PDB entry 7RCZ | X-ray diffraction, 2.20 A resolution | chains A and B

Chain A (and B):
Name: Stage V sporulation protein D (Sporulation specific penicillin-binding protein)
From: Clostridioides difficile (strain R20291)
Notes: chain B of this document is another copy of the same molecule, construct and numbering; everything in this record applies to it too
Reference sequence: C9YPN0 (C9YPN0_CLODR); numbering as in UniProt (aligned over 38-585)
Chain sequence (548 residues; each row starts with the number of its first residue):
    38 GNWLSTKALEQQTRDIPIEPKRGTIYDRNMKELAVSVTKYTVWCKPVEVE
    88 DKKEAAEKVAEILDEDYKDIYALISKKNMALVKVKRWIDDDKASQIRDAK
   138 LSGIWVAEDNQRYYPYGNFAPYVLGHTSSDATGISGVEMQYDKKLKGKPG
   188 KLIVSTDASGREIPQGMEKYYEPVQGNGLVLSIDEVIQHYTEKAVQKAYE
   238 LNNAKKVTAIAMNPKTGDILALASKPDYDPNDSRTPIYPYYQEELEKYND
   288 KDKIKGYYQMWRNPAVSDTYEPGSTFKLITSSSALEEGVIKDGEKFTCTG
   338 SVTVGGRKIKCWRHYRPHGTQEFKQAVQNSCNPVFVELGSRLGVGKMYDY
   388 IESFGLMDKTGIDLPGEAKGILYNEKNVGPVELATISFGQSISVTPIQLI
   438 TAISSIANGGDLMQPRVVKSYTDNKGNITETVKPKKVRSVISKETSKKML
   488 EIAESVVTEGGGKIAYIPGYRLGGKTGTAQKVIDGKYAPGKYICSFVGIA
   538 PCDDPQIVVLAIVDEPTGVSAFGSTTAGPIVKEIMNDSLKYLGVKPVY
Not modelled in the structure: 38-55, 190-208 (chain B: 38-54, 187-209, 409-413)
Glycans and other covalent adducts: AMPICILLIN (open form) (ZZ7) linked to Ser311
Metal / ion sites: Zn2+: Cys335, Cys348, His355, Cys368
Residues lining bound ligands:
  - N-propanol (POL): Lys332, Phe333, Thr334, Pro370, Val371, Glu374
  - AMPICILLIN (open form) (ZZ7; (2R,4S)-2-[(R)-{[(2R)-2-amino-2-phenylacetyl]amino}(carboxy)methyl]-5,5-dimethyl-1,3-thiazolidine-4-carboxylic acid): Gly310, Lys314, Trp349, Ser367, Asn369, Gln427, Lys512, Thr513, Gly514, Thr515, Tyr529, Phe559, Gly560

Chain A / chain B interface:
Pairs across the interface (29; chain A residue first):
  Arg65(A) - Gly555(B)  hydrogen bond (side chain-backbone)
  Arg65(A) - Val556(B)
  Arg65(A) - Ser557(B)  hydrogen bond (backbone-side chain)
  Arg65(A) - Phe559(B)
  Asn66(A) - Phe559(B)
  Met67(A) - Phe559(B)  hydrophobic
  Glu69(A) - Arg353(B)  salt bridge
  Val72(A) - Arg353(B)
  Val74(A) - Arg353(B)
  Asn250(A) - Gly555(B)  hydrogen bond (side chain-backbone)
  Lys252(A) - Asn240(B)
  Asp460(A) - Lys500(B)  salt bridge
  Lys462(A) - Arg350(B)  hydrogen bond (backbone-side chain)
  Lys462(A) - Glu496(B)  hydrogen bond (side chain-backbone)
  Asn464(A) - Glu496(B)  hydrogen bond (side chain-backbone)
  Asn464(A) - Gly497(B)
  Asn464(A) - Gly498(B)  hydrogen bond (side chain-backbone)
  Ile465(A) - Lys500(B)
  Ile465(A) - Ile501(B)  hydrogen bond (backbone-backbone)
  Ile465(A) - Ser561(B)
  Ile465(A) - Thr562(B)
  Thr466(A) - Lys500(B)
  Thr466(A) - Ile501(B)
  Glu467(A) - Ile501(B)
  Thr468(A) - Ile501(B)
  Pro471(A) - Leu238(B)
  Gln543(A) - Thr554(B)
  Leu579(A) - Lys528(B)
  Gly580(A) - Lys528(B)  hydrogen bond (backbone-side chain)
Also at the interface, not in a pair above, chain A (21 interface residues in all): Asp255, Ser457
Also at the interface, not in a pair above, chain B (18 interface residues in all): Gln365

Summary:
21 residues of chain A face 18 of chain B across their interface; the contacts include 9 hydrogen bonds and 2
salt bridges. Polar contacts include Glu69(A)-Arg353(B), Asp460(A)-Lys500(B) and Arg65(A)-Gly555(B). Ligands
of chain A: N-propanol. Covalently linked AMPICILLIN (open form): at Ser311(A).
Chain A and chain B are both Stage V sporulation protein D (Sporulation specific penicillin-binding protein)
(Clostridioides difficile (strain R20291)); the structure, Crystal structure of C. difficile SpoVD in complex
with ampicillin, was determined by X-ray diffraction, deposited together with 7RCW, 7RCX, 7RCY and 7RD0.
